PDB entry 4ETG | X-ray diffraction, 1.61 A resolution | chains A and C of the 3 polymer chains in the assembly

Chain A (and C):
Molecule: Macrophage migration inhibitory factor
Organism: Homo sapiens
Notes: EC 5.3.2.1, 5.3.3.12; chain C of this document is another copy of the same molecule, construct and numbering; everything in this record applies to it too
UniProtKB: P14174 (MIF_HUMAN); residues 1-114 here correspond to UniProt positions 2-115 (UniProt number = residue number + 1)
Amino-acid sequence (114 residues; each row starts with the number of its first residue):
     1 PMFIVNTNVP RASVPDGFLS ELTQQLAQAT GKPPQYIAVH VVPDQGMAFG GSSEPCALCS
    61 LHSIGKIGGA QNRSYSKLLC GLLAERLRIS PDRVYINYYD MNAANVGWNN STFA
Sequence notes: engineered mutation Gly46 (Leu47 in P14174)
Swiss-Prot annotation at these positions:
  - active site: Pro1 (Proton acceptor)
  - binding site (substrate): Lys32, Ile64, Asn97
  - modified residue: Lys77 (N6-acetyllysine)
Reported in the primary citation:
  - mutagenesis - L46G (Tm 61 degC): decreased stability
  - mutagenesis - L46G (1.16+/-0.08 mM): decreased binding to hydroxyphenylpyruvate
  - mutagenesis - L46G: unchanged catalytic activity on hydroxyphenylpyruvate
  - conformationally variable residues (loop rearrangement): Pro10 to Val14
  - self-association interface (contacts with another copy of this molecule); pairs are residue here / residue on that copy: Gln45-His40, Ala48-Val39, Gly50-Ile37

Chain A / chain C interface:
Contacting residue pairs (58; chain A residue first):
  Met2(A) - Tyr95(C)  hydrophobic
  Met2(A) - Asn97(C)
  Ile4(A) - Leu58(C)  hydrophobic
  Leu19(A) - Gly46(C)
  Leu19(A) - Met47(C)
  Thr23(A) - Gly51(C)
  Pro34(A) - Gly50(C)
  Gln35(A) - Gly50(C)
  Tyr36(A) - Tyr95(C)  hydrogen bond (backbone-side chain)
  Ile37(A) - Phe49(C)
  Ile37(A) - Gly50(C)  hydrogen bond (backbone-backbone)
  Ala38(A) - Ala48(C)
  Ala38(A) - Leu58(C)  hydrophobic
  Ala38(A) - Tyr95(C)  hydrophobic
  Val39(A) - Met47(C)
  Val39(A) - Ala48(C)  hydrogen bond (backbone-backbone)
  His40(A) - Asn6(C)
  His40(A) - Gln45(C)  hydrogen bond
  His40(A) - Gly46(C)
  His40(A) - Met47(C)
  His40(A) - Leu58(C)
  Val41(A) - Gly46(C)  hydrogen bond (backbone-backbone)
  Val42(A) - Gln45(C)
  His62(A) - Asn97(C)
  His62(A) - Tyr99(C)  hydrogen bond
  Met101(A) - Asn97(C)
  Met101(A) - Tyr98(C)
  Ala104(A) - Asn72(C)  hydrogen bond (backbone-side chain)
  Asn105(A) - Ile67(C)
  Asn105(A) - Asn72(C)
  Asn105(A) - Ile96(C)
  Asn105(A) - Asn97(C)
  Asn105(A) - Tyr98(C)  hydrogen bond (backbone-backbone)
  Val106(A) - Ile96(C)
  Val106(A) - Asn97(C)
  Gly107(A) - Ser76(C)
  Gly107(A) - Val94(C)
  Gly107(A) - Tyr95(C)
  Gly107(A) - Ile96(C)  hydrogen bond (backbone-backbone)
  Gly107(A) - Tyr98(C)
  Trp108(A) - Phe49(C)
  Trp108(A) - Asp92(C)  hydrogen bond (side chain-backbone)
  Trp108(A) - Val94(C)
  Trp108(A) - Tyr95(C)
  Asn109(A) - Pro91(C)  hydrogen bond (backbone-backbone)
  Asn109(A) - Asp92(C)
  Asn110(A) - Arg73(C)
  Asn110(A) - Ser76(C)
  Asn110(A) - Lys77(C)  hydrogen bond (backbone-backbone)
  Asn110(A) - Cys80(C)
  Asn110(A) - Pro91(C)
  Ser111(A) - Arg73(C)
  Ser111(A) - Ser76(C)  hydrogen bond (backbone-side chain)
  Thr112(A) - Asn72(C)
  Thr112(A) - Arg73(C)
  Thr112(A) - Ser76(C)
  Phe113(A) - Tyr95(C)  hydrophobic
  Ala114(A) - Arg73(C)
Other interface residues (no listed pair), chain A (27 interface residues in all): Pro1
Other interface residues (no listed pair), chain C (26 interface residues in all): Gly69, Gly81, Arg93

Summary:
Chain A and chain C form an interface of 27 and 26 residues respectively, with 13 hydrogen bonds. Polar pairs
include Tyr36(A)-Tyr95(C), His40(A)-Gln45(C) and His62(A)-Tyr99(C). Curated annotation (UniProt) lists
active-site residue Pro1(A) and 3 substrate-binding residues on chain A. The paper reports that L46G of chain
A reduces stability; conformational variability at Pro10(A).
Both chains are Macrophage migration inhibitory factor (Homo sapiens). Entry 4ETG (Crystal Structure of MIF
L46G mutant) was determined by X-ray diffraction, deposited together with 4EUI and 4EVG.
